PDB entry 2OVM | X-ray diffraction, 2.60 A resolution | chains A and B

# Chain A
Protein: Progesterone receptor
Source organism: Homo sapiens
Notes: fragment: Ligand Binding Domain (residues 678-933)
UniProtKB: P06401 (PRGR_HUMAN); numbering as in UniProt (aligned over 678-933)
Sequence (256 residues; numbered 678 to 933; the number before each row is that of its first residue):
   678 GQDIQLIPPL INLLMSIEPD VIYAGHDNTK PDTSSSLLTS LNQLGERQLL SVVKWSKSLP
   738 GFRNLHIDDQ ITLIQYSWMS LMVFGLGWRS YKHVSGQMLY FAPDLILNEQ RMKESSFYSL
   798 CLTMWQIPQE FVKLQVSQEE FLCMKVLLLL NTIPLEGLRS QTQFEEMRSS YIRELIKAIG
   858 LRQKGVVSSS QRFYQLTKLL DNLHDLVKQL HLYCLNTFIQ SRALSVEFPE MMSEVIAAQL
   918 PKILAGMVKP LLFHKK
Disordered / not traced: 678-681, 901-908, 933
Swiss-Prot annotation at these positions:
  - binding site (progesterone): Arg766
Small-molecule neighbours: AS0 (4-[(11beta,17beta)-17-methoxy-17-(methoxymethyl)-3-oxoestra-4,9-dien-11-yl]benzaldehyde oxime): Leu715, Leu718, Asn719, Leu721, Gly722, Glu723, Gln725, Leu726, Trp755, Met756, Met759, Val760, Leu763, Arg766, Phe778, Phe794, Leu797, Met801, Leu887, Tyr890, Cys891, Thr894

# Chain B
Protein: NCoR
Sequence (25 residues; numbered 2251 to 2275; the number before each row is that of its first residue):
  2251 GHSFADPASN LGLEDIIRKA LMGSF
Disordered / not traced: 2251-2262, 2274-2275

# Chain A / chain B interface
Pairs across the interface - 16 pairs, chain A then chain B:
  Leu726(A) - Leu2263(B)  hydrophobic
  Leu726(A) - Ile2267(B)  hydrophobic
  Val730(A) - Ile2267(B)  hydrophobic
  Val730(A) - Ala2270(B)  hydrophobic
  Val730(A) - Leu2271(B)
  Lys734(A) - Ala2270(B)  hydrogen bond (side chain-backbone)
  Lys734(A) - Leu2271(B)
  Lys734(A) - Gly2273(B)
  Arg740(A) - Leu2271(B)  hydrogen bond (side chain-backbone)
  Ile744(A) - Met2272(B)  hydrophobic
  Gln747(A) - Leu2271(B)
  Ile748(A) - Arg2268(B)
  Ile748(A) - Leu2271(B)  hydrophobic
  Ile751(A) - Ile2267(B)  hydrophobic
  Gln752(A) - Glu2264(B)  hydrogen bond
  Trp755(A) - Leu2263(B)  hydrophobic
Also at the interface, not in a pair above, chain A (14 interface residues in all): Glu723, Leu727, Ser733, Phe739
Also at the interface, not in a pair above, chain B (9 interface residues in all): Ile2266

# Summary
14 residues of chain A and 9 residues of chain B are in contact, with 3 hydrogen bonds. Polar pairs include
Lys734(A)-Ala2270(B), Arg740(A)-Leu2271(B) and Gln752(A)-Glu2264(B). Ligands of chain A: compound AS0. From
UniProt: progesterone-binding residue Arg766(A) on chain A.
Here chain A is Progesterone receptor (Homo sapiens) and chain B is NCoR. Entry 2OVM (Progesterone Receptor
with Bound Asoprisnil and a Peptide from the Co-Repressor NCoR) was determined by X-ray diffraction, deposited
together with 2OVH.
